5T58 - chains A and N of the 4 polymer chains in the assembly; structure by X-ray diffraction, 3.21 A resolution.

[Chain A]
Protein: KLLA0F02343p
Source organism: Kluyveromyces lactis (strain ATCC 8585 / CBS 2359 / DSM 70799 / NBRC 1267 / NRRL Y-1140 / WM37)
UniProtKB: Q6CLK3 (Q6CLK3_KLULA); residue numbers follow UniProt; this construct covers 2-233
Amino-acid sequence (233 residues; numbered 1 to 233; the number before each row is that of its first residue):
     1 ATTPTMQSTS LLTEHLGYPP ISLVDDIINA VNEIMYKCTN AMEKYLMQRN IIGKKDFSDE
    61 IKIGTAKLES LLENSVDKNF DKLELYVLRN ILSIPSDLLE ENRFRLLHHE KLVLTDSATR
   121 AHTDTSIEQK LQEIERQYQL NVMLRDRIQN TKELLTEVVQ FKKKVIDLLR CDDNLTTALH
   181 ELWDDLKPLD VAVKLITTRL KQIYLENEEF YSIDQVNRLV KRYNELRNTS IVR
Differences from the reference sequence: expression tag (1)
What the authors report for this chain:
  - mutagenesis - N32A/Y36A/E73A/D77A: abolished binding to Ame1
  - mutagenesis - N32A/Y36A/E73A/D77A: abolished binding to head II D230

[Chain N]
Protein: KLLA0C15939p
Source organism: Kluyveromyces lactis (strain ATCC 8585 / CBS 2359 / DSM 70799 / NBRC 1267 / NRRL Y-1140 / WM37)
UniProtKB: Q6CT27 (Q6CT27_KLULA); residues 1-216 here = UniProt positions 1-216
Amino-acid sequence (216 residues; each row starts with the number of its first residue):
     1 MSSYVDKLDI TQKQLRFLHK QFKEIIDEKV RTALPESSED DQVSQEIQLQ LDQFLMDVLE
    61 MAGESMNVVD AGKGTTVKSV IQEVQKEYTE PFDVELNEKV RKLYQEWEDE TVKVSKLRRE
   121 APQVAVSEYT KQENQLLEEI DSLIAKMDSS QPNLQNEDQD EGQNEEKTQE YWNQVANQYG
   181 SILTSLKEIN DKIPTHESKQ KRLRLLLDLI EKEVAT
Not modelled in the structure: 1-4, 151-166

[Chain A / chain N interface]
Contacting residue pairs (42):
  Thr13(A) - Thr111(N)
  Thr13(A) - Ser115(N)  hydrogen bond (backbone-side chain)
  Glu14(A) - Ser115(N)
  Glu14(A) - Arg118(N)
  Glu14(A) - Arg119(N)  hydrogen bond (backbone-side chain)
  His15(A) - Arg119(N)  hydrogen bond (backbone-side chain)
  Gly17(A) - Val112(N)
  Pro19(A) - Trp107(N)  hydrophobic
  Pro19(A) - Thr111(N)
  Ile21(A) - Tyr104(N)
  Ser22(A) - Glu108(N)
  Asp25(A) - Tyr104(N)  hydrogen bond
  His108(A) - Arg119(N)
  His108(A) - Gln123(N)  hydrogen bond (backbone-side chain)
  Ile134(A) - Ile140(N)  hydrophobic
  Tyr138(A) - Leu143(N)  hydrophobic
  Tyr138(A) - Lys146(N)
  Asn141(A) - Met147(N)  hydrogen bond
  Lys164(A) - Trp172(N)
  Leu168(A) - Trp172(N)
  Leu168(A) - Ala176(N)  hydrophobic
  Leu169(A) - Tyr179(N)  hydrogen bond (backbone-side chain)
  Cys171(A) - Tyr179(N)  hydrophobic
  Leu175(A) - Asn173(N)
  Thr176(A) - Asn173(N)  hydrogen bond
  Thr176(A) - Ala176(N)
  Thr176(A) - Asn177(N)
  Thr177(A) - Ala176(N)
  Thr177(A) - Tyr179(N)
  Trp183(A) - Leu183(N)  hydrogen bond (side chain-backbone)
  Trp183(A) - Lys187(N)
  Ile196(A) - Asn190(N)
  Leu200(A) - Ile193(N)  hydrophobic
  Ile203(A) - Ile193(N)  hydrophobic
  Ile203(A) - His196(N)
  Ile203(A) - Glu197(N)
  Ile203(A) - Gln200(N)
  Glu206(A) - Gln200(N)
  Asn207(A) - His196(N)
  Leu219(A) - Ile210(N)  hydrophobic
  Tyr223(A) - Glu213(N)
  Tyr223(A) - Val214(N)  hydrogen bond (side chain-backbone)
Also at the interface, not in a pair above, chain A (31 interface residues in all): Tyr18, Glu110, Leu179, Asp184
Also at the interface, not in a pair above, chain N (34 interface residues in all): Val175, Gly180, Thr184, Leu186, Ile189, Glu211

[Summary]
Chain A and chain N form an interface of 31 and 34 residues respectively, with 10 hydrogen bonds. Polar
contacts include Thr13(A)-Ser115(N), Glu14(A)-Arg119(N) and His15(A)-Arg119(N). The paper reports that
N32A/Y36A/E73A/D77A of chain A abolish binding to Ame1; N32A/Y36A/E73A/D77A of chain A abolish binding to head
II D230.
Chain A is KLLA0F02343p and chain N is KLLA0C15939p, both from Kluyveromyces lactis (strain ATCC 8585 / CBS
2359 / DSM 70799 / NBRC 1267 / NRRL Y-1140 / WM37); the structure, Structure of the MIND Complex Shows a
Regulatory Focus of Yeast Kinetochore Assembly, was determined by X-ray diffraction (same publication as 5T59
and 5T6J).
